7XFZ - chains B and G of the 8 polymer chains in the assembly; structure by electron microscopy, 3.00 A resolution.

Chain B:
Molecule: Csf3
From: Pseudomonas aeruginosa
Amino-acid sequence (220 residues; numbered 1 to 220; the number before each row is that of its first residue):
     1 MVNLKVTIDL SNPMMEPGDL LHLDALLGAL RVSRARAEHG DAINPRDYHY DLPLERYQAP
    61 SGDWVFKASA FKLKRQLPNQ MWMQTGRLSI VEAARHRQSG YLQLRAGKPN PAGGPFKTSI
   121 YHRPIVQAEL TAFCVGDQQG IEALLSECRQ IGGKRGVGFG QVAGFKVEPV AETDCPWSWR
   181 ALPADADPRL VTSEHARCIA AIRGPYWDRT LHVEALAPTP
Unresolved in the structure: 1

Chain G:
Molecule: NTS
Sequence (22 nucleotides; each row starts with the number of its first residue):
     1 AACACCCTTT CTGGATTTAT TT

Interface between chain B and chain G:
Residue-residue contacts (4):
  Pro78(B) - DT20(G)  base contact
  Arg105(B) - DC6(G)  phosphate contact
  Ala106(B) - DC6(G)  phosphate contact
  Gly107(B) - DC7(G)  hydrogen bond to the phosphate
Other interface residues (no listed pair), chain B (5 interface residues in all): Leu104
Other interface residues (no listed pair), chain G (4 interface residues in all): DC5

In short:
The interface between chain B and chain G involves 5 residues on one side and 4 on the other; the contacts
include 1 hydrogen bond. Its one hydrogen-bonded contact is Gly107(B)-DC7(G).
Here chain B is Csf3 (Pseudomonas aeruginosa) and chain G is NTS. Entry 7XFZ (CryoEM structure of type IV-A
Csf-crRNAsp14-dsDNA ternary complex) was determined by electron microscopy (same publication as 7XF1, 7XG0,
7XG1, 7XG2, 7XG3 and 7XG4).
